8VD2 - chains A and E of the 5 polymer chains in the assembly; structure by X-ray diffraction, 2.90 A resolution.

== Chain A ==
Protein: MHC class II HLA-DQ-alpha chain
Source organism: Homo sapiens
UniProt: Q30069 (Q30069_HUMAN); the construct lacks a stretch of the UniProt sequence, so the offset changes along the chain: -1 to 9 = UniProt 1-11; 10-182 = UniProt 13-185
Chain sequence (185 residues; numbered -1 to 182 plus 1 insertion-coded residue; the number before each row is that of its first residue; numbers below 1 keep their minus sign (Glu-1 is residue -1)):
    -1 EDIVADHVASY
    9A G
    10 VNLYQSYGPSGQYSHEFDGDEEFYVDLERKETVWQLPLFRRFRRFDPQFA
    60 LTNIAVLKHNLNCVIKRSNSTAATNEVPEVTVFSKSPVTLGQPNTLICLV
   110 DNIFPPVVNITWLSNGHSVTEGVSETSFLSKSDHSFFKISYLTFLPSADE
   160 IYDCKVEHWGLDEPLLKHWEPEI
Not modelled in the structure: -1 to 0, 181-182
Sequence notes: engineered mutation Cys72 (Ile75 in Q30069)
Cystine bridges: Cys107-Cys163
Glycans and other covalent adducts: N-acetylglucosamine (NAG) linked to Asn118

== Chain E ==
Protein: T-CELL-RECEPTOR, TCR ET650-4 beta
Source organism: Homo sapiens
Chain sequence (240 residues; row label = number of the first residue in the row; note: 24 numbers in that range are skipped by the numbering (no residue carries them; nothing is unmodelled there)):
     3 GVTQTPRYLIKTRGQQVTLSCSPISGH
    37 RSVSWYQQTPGQGLQFLFEYFS
    63 ETQRNKGNFP
    74 GRFSGRQF
    83 SNSRSEMNVSTLELGDSALYLCASSLRRGDTIYFGEGSWLTVVEDLNKVF
   133 PPEVAVFEPSEAEISHTQKATLVCLATGFFPDHVELSWWVNGKEVHSGVC
   183 TDPQPLKEQPALNDSRYALSSRLRVSATFWQNPRNHFRCQVQF
   237 YGLSENDEWTQDRAKPVTQIVSAEAWGRAD
Not modelled in the structure: 266
Cystine bridges: Cys23-Cys104, Cys156-Cys221

== Interface between chain A and chain E ==
Residue-residue contacts - 12 pairs, chain A then chain E:
  Gln57(A) - Arg66(E)  hydrogen bond (side chain-backbone)
  Gln57(A) - Asn67(E)
  Gln57(A) - Arg110(E)
  Phe58(A) - Arg110(E)
  Leu60(A) - Arg66(E)
  Thr61(A) - Phe57(E)
  Thr61(A) - Arg66(E)
  Thr61(A) - Arg110(E)
  Ala64(A) - Ser58(E)
  Ala64(A) - Arg66(E)
  Val65(A) - Phe57(E)  hydrophobic
  His68(A) - Arg37(E)
Also at the interface, not in a pair above, chain A (8 interface residues in all): Asp55
Also at the interface, not in a pair above, chain E (7 interface residues in all): Gln65

== In short ==
8 residues of chain A and 7 residues of chain E are in contact; the contacts include 1 hydrogen bond. The
hydrogen-bonded pair is Gln57(A)-Arg66(E). Covalently linked N-acetylglucosamine: at Asn118(A).
Here chain A is MHC class II HLA-DQ-alpha chain and chain E is T-CELL-RECEPTOR, TCR ET650-4 beta, both from
Homo sapiens. Entry 8VD2 (Human TCR ET650-4 in complex with DQ8-InsC8-15-IAPP1) was determined by X-ray
diffraction together with 8VCX, 8VCY, 8VD0, 8VDD and 8VDU from the same study.
